Entry 6O20 (electron microscopy, 3.30 A resolution); this record covers chains E and F of the 6 polymer chains in the assembly.

# Chain E
Molecule: Transient receptor potential cation channel subfamily V member 5
From: Oryctolagus cuniculus
Reference sequence: Q9XSM3 (TRPV5_RABIT); residues 1-730 here = UniProt positions 1-730
Amino-acid sequence (730 residues; each row starts with the number of its first residue):
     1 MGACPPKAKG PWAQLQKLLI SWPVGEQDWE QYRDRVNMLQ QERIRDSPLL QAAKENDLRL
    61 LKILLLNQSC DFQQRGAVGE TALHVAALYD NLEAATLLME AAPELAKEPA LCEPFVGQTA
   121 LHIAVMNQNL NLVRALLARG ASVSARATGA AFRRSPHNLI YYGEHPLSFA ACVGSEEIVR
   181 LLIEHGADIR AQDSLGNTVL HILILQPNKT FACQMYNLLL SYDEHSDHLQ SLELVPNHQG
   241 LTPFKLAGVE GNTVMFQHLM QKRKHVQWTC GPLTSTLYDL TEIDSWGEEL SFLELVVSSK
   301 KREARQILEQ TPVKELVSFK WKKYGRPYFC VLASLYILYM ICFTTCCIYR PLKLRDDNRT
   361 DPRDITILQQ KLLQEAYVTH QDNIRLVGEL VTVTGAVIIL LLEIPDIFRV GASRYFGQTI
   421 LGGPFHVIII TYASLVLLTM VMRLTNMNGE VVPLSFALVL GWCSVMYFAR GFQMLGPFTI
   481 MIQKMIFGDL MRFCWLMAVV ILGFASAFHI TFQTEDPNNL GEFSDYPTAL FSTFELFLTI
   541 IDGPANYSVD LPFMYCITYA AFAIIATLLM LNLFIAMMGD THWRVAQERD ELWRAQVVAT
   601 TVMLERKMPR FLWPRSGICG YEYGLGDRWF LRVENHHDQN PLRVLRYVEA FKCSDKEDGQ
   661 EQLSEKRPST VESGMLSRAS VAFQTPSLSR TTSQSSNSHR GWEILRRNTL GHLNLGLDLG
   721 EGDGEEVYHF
Unresolved in the structure: 1-697, 711-730
Curated features (UniProtKB/Swiss-Prot):
  - region: Val598 to Val602 (Interaction with S100A10), Ala650 to Cys653 (Involved in Ca(2+)-dependent inactivation), Gly701 to Phe730 (Involved in Ca(2+)-dependent inactivation)
  - binding site (Ca(2+)): Asp542
  - modified residue: Thr685 (Phosphothreonine), Ser689 (Phosphoserine)
  - glycosylation: Asn358 (N-linked (GlcNAc...) asparagine)
  - mutagenesis: Phe425 (F425A: Decreased inhibition by the synthetic drug econazole), Glu535 (E535A: Minor effects on Ca(2+) permeation), Asp542 (D542A: Abolishes Ca(2+) permeation and Ca(2+)-dependent current decay; no effect on monovalent cations permeation; D542E/N/M: Attenuates Ca(2+) permeation and Ca(2+)-dependent current decay ...), Asp550 (D550A: Minor effects on Ca(2+) permeation)
Reported in the primary citation:
  - conformationally variable residues (order/disorder transition): Ser698 to Leu710
  - post-translational modification sites: Asn358 (citing earlier work)

# Chain F
Molecule: Calmodulin
From: Bos taurus
Reference sequence: P62157 (CALM_BOVIN); residues 0-148 here correspond to UniProt positions 1-149 (UniProt number = residue number + 1)
Amino-acid sequence (169 residues; each row starts with the number of its first residue; numbers below 1 keep their minus sign (Met-20 is residue -20)):
   -20 MGSSHHHHHH SSGLVPRGSH MADQLTEEQI AEFKEAFSLF DKDGDGTITT KELGTVMRSL
    40 GQNPTEAELQ DMINEVDADG NGTIDFPEFL TMMARKMKDT DSEEEIREAF RVFDKDGNGY
   100 ISAAELRHVM TNLGEKLTDE EVDEMIREAD IDGDGQVNYE EFVQMMTAK
Unresolved in the structure: -20 to 0
Sequence notes: initiating methionine (-20); expression tag (-19 to -1)
Curated features (UniProtKB/Swiss-Prot):
  - binding site (Ca(2+)): Asp20, Asp22, Asp24, Thr26, Glu31, Asp56, Asp58, Asn60, Thr62, Glu67, Asp93, Asp95, Asn97, Tyr99, Glu104, Asp129, Asp131, Asp133, Gln135, Glu140
  - modified residue: Ala1 (N-acetylalanine), Lys21 (N6-acetyllysine), Thr44 (Phosphothreonine), Ser81 (Phosphoserine), Lys94 (N6-acetyllysine), Tyr99 (Phosphotyrosine), Ser101 (Phosphoserine), Thr110 (Phosphothreonine), Lys115 (N6,N6,N6-trimethyllysine), Tyr138 (Phosphotyrosine)
  - cross-link: Lys21 (Glycyl lysine isopeptide (Lys-Gly) (interchain with G-Cter in SUMO2))
Bound ions: Ca2+ site 1: Gly25, Thr26, Glu31; Ca2+ site 2: Asp58, Asn60, Thr62, Glu67; Ca2+ site 3: Asp93, Asp95, Asn97, Tyr99, Glu104; Ca2+ site 4: Asp129, Asp131, Asp133, Gln135

# Interface between chain E and chain F
Residue-residue contacts - 23 pairs, chain E then chain F:
  Ser698(E) with Glu120(F), hydrogen bond (backbone-backbone); Glu123(F); Met124(F); Glu127(F)
  His699(E) with Glu127(F), salt bridge
  Arg700(E) with Leu116(F); Glu120(F), salt bridge
  Gly701(E) with Glu114(F); Met124(F)
  Trp702(E) with Leu105(F), hydrophobic; Met124(F), hydrogen bond (side chain-backbone); Glu127(F); Ala128(F), hydrophobic; Phe141(F), hydrophobic; Met144(F), hydrophobic
  Ile704(E) with Glu114(F)
  Leu705(E) with Met109(F), hydrophobic; Leu112(F), hydrophobic
  Arg706(E) with Met144(F), hydrogen bond (side chain-backbone); Met145(F), hydrogen bond (side chain-backbone); Lys148(F)
  Asn708(E) with Leu112(F)
  Thr709(E) with Ile85(F)
Interface residues without a listed pair, chain F (18 interface residues in all): Ala88, Phe92, Val136
From the paper, about this interface:
  - interface residues, chain E: Ser698(E), Trp702(E), Leu705(E), Thr709(E)
  - hot spots on chain E (mutagenesis) - D90A: decreased binding to Calmodulin (chain F)
  - interface residues, chain F: Phe92(F), Met124(F), Phe141(F), Met144(F), Met145(F)

# Overview
The interface between chain E and chain F involves 10 residues on one side and 18 on the other; the contacts
include 4 hydrogen bonds and 2 salt bridges. Among the polar pairs are His699(E)-Glu127(F),
Arg700(E)-Glu120(F) and Trp702(E)-Met124(F). The paper reports that D90A of chain E reduces binding to
Calmodulin (chain F); interface residues Ser698(E), Trp702(E) and Phe92(F) among others.
Chain E is Transient receptor potential cation channel subfamily V member 5 (Oryctolagus cuniculus) and chain
F is Calmodulin (Bos taurus); the structure, Cryo-EM structure of TRPV5 with calmodulin bound, was determined
by electron microscopy together with 6O1N, 6O1P and 6O1U from the same study.
